PDB entry 5M2I | X-ray diffraction, 2.15 A resolution | chains A and H of the 6 polymer chains in the assembly

Chain A:
Molecule: Tumor necrosis factor
Organism: Homo sapiens
UniProtKB: P01375 (TNFA_HUMAN); residues 1-157 here correspond to UniProt positions 77-233 (UniProt number = residue number + 76)
Chain sequence (157 residues; numbered 1 to 157; the number before each row is that of its first residue):
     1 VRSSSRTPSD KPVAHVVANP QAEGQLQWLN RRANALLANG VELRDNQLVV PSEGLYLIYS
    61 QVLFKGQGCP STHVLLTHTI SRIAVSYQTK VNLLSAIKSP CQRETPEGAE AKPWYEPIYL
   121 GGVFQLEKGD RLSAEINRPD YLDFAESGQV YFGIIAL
Disordered / not traced: 1-9
UniProt features mapped onto this chain:
  - glycosylation: Ser-4 (O-linked (GalNAc...) serine)
Disulfide bonds: Cys-69/Cys-101

Chain H:
Molecule: VHH1
Organism: Lama glama
Chain sequence (121 residues; each row starts with the number of its first residue):
     2 VQLVESGGGL VQAGGSLSLS CSASGRSLSN YYMGWFRQAP GKERELLGNI SWRGYNIYYK
    62 DSVKGRFTIS RDDAKNTIYL QMNRLKPEDT AVYYCAASIL PLSDDPGWNT YWGQGTQVTV
   122 S
Disulfide bonds: Cys-22/Cys-96

Interface between chain A and chain H:
Residue-residue contacts - 38 pairs, chain A then chain H:
  Gly-24(A) with Tyr-56(H)
  Gln-25(A) with Tyr-56(H)
  Thr-72(A) with Ser-28(H)
  His-73(A) with Ser-28(H), hydrogen bond (backbone-side chain); Asn-31(H), hydrogen bond (backbone-side chain)
  Val-74(A) with Asn-31(H)
  Leu-75(A) with Asn-31(H), hydrogen bond (backbone-side chain); Ile-100(H), hydrophobic
  Thr-77(A) with Ile-100(H), hydrogen bond (side chain-backbone); Leu-101(H)
  Thr-79(A) with Leu-101(H); Pro-102(H)
  Ile-83(A) with Tyr-59(H), hydrophobic
  Gln-88(A) with Lys-61(H); Asp-62(H); Ser-63(H)
  Thr-89(A) with Asp-105(H)
  Lys-90(A) with Tyr-59(H); Pro-102(H); Ser-104(H); Asp-105(H), hydrogen bond (backbone-backbone)
  Val-91(A) with Ser-104(H)
  Asn-92(A) with Leu-101(H); Pro-102(H), hydrogen bond (side chain-backbone)
  Ser-95(A) with Leu-101(H)
  Ile-97(A) with Ile-100(H), hydrophobic
  Glu-135(A) with Tyr-33(H); Pro-102(H)
  Ile-136(A) with Tyr-33(H), hydrogen bond (backbone-side chain); Asn-57(H)
  Asn-137(A) with Asn-31(H), hydrogen bond (side chain-backbone); Tyr-33(H); Ile-100(H)
  Arg-138(A) with Ser-30(H), hydrogen bond; Asn-31(H); Trp-53(H)
  Pro-139(A) with Tyr-56(H), hydrophobic
  Asp-140(A) with Trp-53(H)
Other interface residues (no listed pair), chain H (21 interface residues in all): Leu-47, Ser-52, Leu-103, Asp-106, Asn-110

Overview:
22 residues of chain A and 21 residues of chain H are in contact, with 9 hydrogen bonds. Polar contacts
include His-73(A)/Ser-28(H), His-73(A)/Asn-31(H) and Leu-75(A)/Asn-31(H).
Here chain A is Tumor necrosis factor (Homo sapiens) and chain H is VHH1 (Lama glama). Entry 5M2I (Structure
of human Tumor Necrosis Factor (TNF) in complex with the Llama VHH1) was determined by X-ray diffraction
together with 5M2J from the same study.
